7XFN - chains D and I of the 10 polymer chains in the assembly; structure by electron microscopy, 2.80 A resolution.

== Chain D ==
Name: Histone H2B 1.1
From: Xenopus laevis
Reference sequence: P02281 (H2B11_XENLA); residues -3 to 122 here correspond to UniProt positions 1-126 (UniProt number = residue number + 4)
Sequence (126 residues; numbered -3 to 122; the number before each row is that of its first residue; numbers below 1 keep their minus sign (Met-3 is residue -3)):
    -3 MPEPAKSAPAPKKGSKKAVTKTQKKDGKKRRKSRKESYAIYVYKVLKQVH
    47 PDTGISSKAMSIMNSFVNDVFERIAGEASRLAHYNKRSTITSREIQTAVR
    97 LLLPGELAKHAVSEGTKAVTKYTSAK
Unresolved in the structure: -3 to 29, 122
Swiss-Prot annotation at these positions:
  - modified residue: Lys2 (N6-acetyllysine), Lys9 (N6-acetyllysine), Ser11 (Phosphoserine), Lys12 (N6-acetyllysine), Lys17 (N6-acetyllysine)
  - glycosylation: Ser109 (O-linked (GlcNAc) serine)
  - cross-link: Lys117 (Glycyl lysine isopeptide (Lys-Gly) (interchain with G-Cter in ubiquitin))

== Chain I ==
Molecule: 152-nt DNA strand
From: Xenopus laevis
Sequence (152 nucleotides; each row starts with the number of its first residue; numbers below 1 keep their minus sign (DA-77 is residue -77)):
   -77 ATGCACAGGATGTATATATCTGICACGTGCCTGGAGACTAGGGAGTAATC
   -27 CCCTTGGCGGTTAAAACGCGGGGGACAGCGCGTACGTGCGTTTAAGCGGT
    23 GCTAGAGCTGTCTACGACCAATTGAGCGGCCTCGGCACCGGGATTCTCCA
    73 GG
Unresolved in the structure: -77 to -71, 73-74

== Chain D / chain I interface ==
Contacting residue pairs (14):
  Arg30(D) with DG-45(I), salt bridge to the phosphate
  Glu32(D) with DG-45(I), sugar contact
  Tyr39(D) with DA-53(I), phosphate contact
  Lys43(D) with DC-52(I), salt bridge to the phosphate
  Gly50(D) with DA-53(I), phosphate contact
  Ile51(D) with DC-54(I), sugar contact; DA-53(I), hydrogen bond to the phosphate
  Ser52(D) with DC-54(I), phosphate contact
  Ser53(D) with DC-54(I), hydrogen bond to the phosphate
  Arg83(D) with DA-34(I), phosphate contact; DG-33(I), salt bridge to the phosphate
  Ser84(D) with DG-35(I), hydrogen bond to the phosphate; DA-34(I), hydrogen bond to the phosphate
  Thr85(D) with DA-34(I), hydrogen bond to the phosphate
Also at the interface, not in a pair above, chain D (12 interface residues in all): Lys82
Also at the interface, not in a pair above, chain I (8 interface residues in all): DT-46

== In short ==
12 residues of chain D and 8 residues of chain I are in contact, with 5 hydrogen bonds and 3 salt bridges.
Polar pairs include Ile51(D)-DA-53(I), Ser53(D)-DC-54(I) and Ser84(D)-DG-35(I).
Chain D is Histone H2B 1.1 and chain I is a 152-nt DNA strand, both from Xenopus laevis; the structure,
Structure of nucleosome-DI complex (-55I, Apo state), was determined by electron microscopy, deposited
together with 7XFC, 7XFH, 7XFI, 7XFJ, 7XFL and 7XFM.
